Entry 3J8W (electron microscopy, 13.00 A resolution (very low resolution: no residue pairs are listed; an interface is given only as per-side residue counts)); this record covers chains H and E of the 13 polymer chains in the assembly.

[Chain H]
Name: H263.A2 heavy chain
Organism: Mus musculus
Notes: fragment: variable domain Fab
Amino-acid sequence (118 residues; each row starts with the number of its first residue; a row labelled like 82A-82C holds insertion residues (82A, then the next letters in order)):
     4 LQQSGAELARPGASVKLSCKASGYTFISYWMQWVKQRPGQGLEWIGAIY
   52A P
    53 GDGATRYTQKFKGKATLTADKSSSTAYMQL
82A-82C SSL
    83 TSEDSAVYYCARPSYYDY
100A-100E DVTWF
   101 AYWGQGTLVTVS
Cystine bridges: Cys22-Cys92

[Chain E]
Name: L1
Organism: Human papillomavirus type 16
UniProt: Q4VRM0 (Q4VRM0_HPV16); residues 21-474 here correspond to UniProt positions 47-500 (UniProt number = residue number + 26)
Amino-acid sequence (455 residues; numbered 20 to 474; the number before each row is that of its first residue):
    20 AVVSTDEYVARTNIYYHAGTSRLLAVGHPYFPIKKPNNNKILVPKVSGLQ
    70 YRVFRIHLPDPNKFGFPDTSFYNPDTQRLVWACVGVEVGRGQPLGVGISG
   120 HPLLNKLDDTENASAYAANAGVDNRECISMDYKQTQLCLIGCKPPIGEHW
   170 GKGSPCTQVAVQPGDCPPLELINTVIQDGDMVDTGFGAMDFTTLQANKSE
   220 VPLDICTSICKYPDYIKMVSEPYGDSLFFYLRREQMFVRHLFNRAGTVGE
   270 NVPDDLYIKGSGSTANLASSNYFPTPSGSMVTSDAQIFNKPYWLQRAQGH
   320 NNGICWGNQLFVTVVDTTRSTNMSLCAAISTSETTYKNTNFKEYLRHGEE
   370 YDLQFIFQLCKITLTADVMTYIHSMNSTILEDWNFGLQPPPGGTLEDTYR
   420 FVTSQAIACQKHTPPAPKEDPLKKYTFWEVNLKEKFSADLDQFPLGRKFL
   470 LQLGL
Not modelled in the structure: 404-437
Sequence notes: expression tag (20); conflict Gln177 (Asn203 in Q4VRM0), Gln181 (Asn207 in Q4VRM0), Leu472 (Ala498 in Q4VRM0)

[Interface between chain H and chain E]
At this resolution (13 A) residue pairs are not listed: 15 residues of chain H and 21 of chain E lie at the interface.

[Summary]
Chain H and chain E form an interface of 15 and 21 residues respectively.
Chain H is H263.A2 heavy chain (Mus musculus) and chain E is L1 (Human papillomavirus type 16); the structure,
Cryo-EM reconstruction of quasi-HPV16 complex with H263.A2 Fab, was determined by electron microscopy together
with 3J8V from the same study.
